PDB entry 8EEX | electron microscopy, 2.95 A resolution | chains A and C of the 3 polymer chains in the assembly

# Chain A
Protein: Cas7-11
From: Desulfonema ishimotonii
Reference sequence: A0A401FT36 (A0A401FT36_9DELT); residue numbers follow UniProt; this construct covers 1-1601
Chain sequence (1601 residues; each row starts with the number of its first residue):
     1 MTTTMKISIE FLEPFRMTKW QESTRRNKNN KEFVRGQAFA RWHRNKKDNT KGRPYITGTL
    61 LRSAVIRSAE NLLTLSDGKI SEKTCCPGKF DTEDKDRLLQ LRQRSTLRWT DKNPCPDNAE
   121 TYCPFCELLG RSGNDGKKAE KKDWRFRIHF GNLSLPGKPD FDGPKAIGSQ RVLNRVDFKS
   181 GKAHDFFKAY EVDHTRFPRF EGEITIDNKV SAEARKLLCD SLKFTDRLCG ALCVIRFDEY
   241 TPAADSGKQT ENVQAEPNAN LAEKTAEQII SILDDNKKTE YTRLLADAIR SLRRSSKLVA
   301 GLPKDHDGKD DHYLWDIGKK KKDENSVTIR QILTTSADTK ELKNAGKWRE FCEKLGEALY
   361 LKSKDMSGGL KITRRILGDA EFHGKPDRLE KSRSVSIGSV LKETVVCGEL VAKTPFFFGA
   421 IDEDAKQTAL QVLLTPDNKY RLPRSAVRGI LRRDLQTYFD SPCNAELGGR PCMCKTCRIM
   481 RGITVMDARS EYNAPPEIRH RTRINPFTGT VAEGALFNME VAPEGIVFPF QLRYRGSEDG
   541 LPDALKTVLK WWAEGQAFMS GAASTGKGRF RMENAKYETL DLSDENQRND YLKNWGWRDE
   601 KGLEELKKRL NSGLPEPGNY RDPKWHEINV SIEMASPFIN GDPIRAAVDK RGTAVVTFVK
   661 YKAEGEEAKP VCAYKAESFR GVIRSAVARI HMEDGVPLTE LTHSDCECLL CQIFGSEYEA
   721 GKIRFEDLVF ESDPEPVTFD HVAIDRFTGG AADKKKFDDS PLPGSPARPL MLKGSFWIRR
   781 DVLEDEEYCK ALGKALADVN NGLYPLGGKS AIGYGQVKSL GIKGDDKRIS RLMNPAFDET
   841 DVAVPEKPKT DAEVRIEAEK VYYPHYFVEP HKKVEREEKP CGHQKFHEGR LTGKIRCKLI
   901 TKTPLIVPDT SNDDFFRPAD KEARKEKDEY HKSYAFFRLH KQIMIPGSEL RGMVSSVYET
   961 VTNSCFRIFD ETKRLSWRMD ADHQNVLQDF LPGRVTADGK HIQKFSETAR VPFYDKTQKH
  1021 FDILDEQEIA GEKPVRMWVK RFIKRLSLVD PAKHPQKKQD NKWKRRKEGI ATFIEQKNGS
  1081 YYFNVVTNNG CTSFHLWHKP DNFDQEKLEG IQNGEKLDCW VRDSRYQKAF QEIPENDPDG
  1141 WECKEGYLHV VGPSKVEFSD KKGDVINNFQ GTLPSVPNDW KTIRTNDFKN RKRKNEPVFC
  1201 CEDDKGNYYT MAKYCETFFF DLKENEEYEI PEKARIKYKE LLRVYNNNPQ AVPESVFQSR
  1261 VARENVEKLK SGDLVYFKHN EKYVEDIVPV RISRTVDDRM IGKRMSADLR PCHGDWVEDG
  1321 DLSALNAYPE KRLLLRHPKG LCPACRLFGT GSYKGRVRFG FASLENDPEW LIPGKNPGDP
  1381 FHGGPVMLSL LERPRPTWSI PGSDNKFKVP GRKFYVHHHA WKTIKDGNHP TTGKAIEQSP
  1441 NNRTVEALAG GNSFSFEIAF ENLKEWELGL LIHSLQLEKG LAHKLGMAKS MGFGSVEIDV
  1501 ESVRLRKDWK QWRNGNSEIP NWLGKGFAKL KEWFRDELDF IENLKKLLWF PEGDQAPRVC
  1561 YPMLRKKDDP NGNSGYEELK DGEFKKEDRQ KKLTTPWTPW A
Unresolved in the structure: 135-142, 238-259, 320-326, 983-1229, 1253-1285
Sequence notes: engineered mutation Ala429 (Asp in A0A401FT36), Ala654 (Asp in A0A401FT36)
Bound ions: Zn2+ site 1: Cys86, Cys115, Cys123, Cys126; Zn2+ site 2: Cys463, Cys474, Cys477; Zn2+ site 3: His703, Cys706, Cys708, Cys711; Zn2+ site 4: Cys965, Cys1312, Cys1342, Cys1345
What the authors report for this chain:
  - mutagenesis - D429A/D654A: unchanged catalytic activity
  - mutagenesis - K182A/R375A/E717A/Y718A: decreased signaling
  - mutagenesis - K182A/R375A/E717A/Y718A: unchanged binding to Csx29

# Chain C
Molecule: crRNA
From: Desulfonema ishimotonii
Sequence (36 nucleotides; each row starts with the number of its first residue; note: 1 number in that range is skipped by the numbering (no residue carries it; nothing is unmodelled there); numbers below 1 keep their minus sign (U-15 is residue -15)):
   -15 UUGAUGUCAC GGAAC
     1 CUUUGUUGUC UUCGACAUGG G

# Chain A / chain C interface
Pairs across the interface - 250 pairs, chain A then chain C:
  Glu13(A) - C-6(C)  hydrogen bond to the base
  Arg16(A) - C-6(C)  salt bridge to the phosphate
  Arg35(A) - A-7(C)  hydrogen bond to the base
  Arg35(A) - G-4(C)  hydrogen bond to the base
  Gln37(A) - U-9(C)  base contact
  Ala38(A) - A-7(C)  sugar contact
  Phe39(A) - A-7(C)  sugar contact
  His43(A) - U-15(C)  sugar contact
  Arg53(A) - U-15(C)  hydrogen bond to the base
  Tyr55(A) - U-15(C)  stacking on the base
  Thr57(A) - U-14(C)  sugar contact
  Gly58(A) - U-14(C)  base contact
  Gly58(A) - A-12(C)  base contact
  Thr59(A) - U-14(C)  hydrogen bond to the sugar
  Thr59(A) - G-13(C)  sugar contact
  Thr59(A) - A-12(C)  hydrogen bond to the base
  Leu60(A) - U-9(C)  base contact
  Arg62(A) - A-12(C)  hydrogen bond to the sugar
  Arg62(A) - U-11(C)  phosphate contact
  Arg62(A) - G-10(C)  salt bridge to the phosphate
  Ser63(A) - U-9(C)  hydrogen bond to the phosphate
  Arg67(A) - C-8(C)  hydrogen bond to the phosphate
  Arg67(A) - A-7(C)  salt bridge to the phosphate
  Lys89(A) - U-11(C)  hydrogen bond to the sugar
  Phe90(A) - U-11(C)  base contact
  Phe90(A) - G-10(C)  base contact
  Asp91(A) - U-11(C)  hydrogen bond to the base
  Asp91(A) - G-10(C)  base contact
  Thr92(A) - U-11(C)  base contact
  Thr92(A) - G-10(C)  hydrogen bond to the base
  Lys95(A) - G-10(C)  base contact
  Leu98(A) - G-10(C)  base contact
  Gln100(A) - G-10(C)  hydrogen bond to the sugar
  Gln100(A) - U-9(C)  base contact
  Leu101(A) - G-10(C)  sugar contact
  Leu101(A) - U-9(C)  sugar contact
  Leu101(A) - C-8(C)  phosphate contact
  Arg102(A) - G-10(C)  hydrogen bond to the base
  Arg102(A) - U-9(C)  salt bridge to the phosphate
  Arg102(A) - C-8(C)  phosphate contact
  Gln103(A) - C-8(C)  hydrogen bond to the phosphate
  Gln103(A) - G-5(C)  hydrogen bond to the base
  Arg104(A) - C-8(C)  sugar contact
  Leu129(A) - U-11(C)  sugar contact
  Arg131(A) - U-11(C)  sugar contact
  Trp144(A) - A-12(C)  hydrogen bond to the sugar
  Trp144(A) - U-11(C)  phosphate contact
  Phe146(A) - G-13(C)  base contact
  Phe146(A) - A-12(C)  sugar contact
  Ile148(A) - A-12(C)  base contact
  His149(A) - U-14(C)  hydrogen bond to the base
  His149(A) - G-13(C)  base contact
  His149(A) - A-12(C)  base contact
  Phe150(A) - U-14(C)  hydrogen bond to the base
  Phe150(A) - A-12(C)  hydrogen bond to the base
  Gly151(A) - U-14(C)  base contact
  Asn152(A) - U-15(C)  hydrogen bond to the base
  Asn152(A) - U-14(C)  hydrogen bond to the sugar
  Ser154(A) - U-15(C)  hydrogen bond to the base
  Lys158(A) - U-15(C)  base contact
  Arg171(A) - A-2(C)  salt bridge to the phosphate
  Val172(A) - A-2(C)  sugar contact
  Leu173(A) - A-2(C)  phosphate contact
  Asn174(A) - G-4(C)  hydrogen bond to the sugar
  Asn174(A) - A-3(C)  sugar contact
  Asn174(A) - A-2(C)  hydrogen bond to the phosphate
  Asn174(A) - C-1(C)  hydrogen bond to the sugar
  Arg175(A) - G-4(C)  base contact
  Arg175(A) - A-3(C)  phosphate contact
  Val176(A) - A-3(C)  hydrogen bond to the phosphate
  Gly181(A) - C-1(C)  hydrogen bond to the sugar
  Gly181(A) - C1(C)  sugar contact
  Lys182(A) - C-1(C)  base contact
  Lys182(A) - C1(C)  base contact
  Ala183(A) - C-1(C)  hydrogen bond to the base
  Asp185(A) - G-4(C)  hydrogen bond to the base
  Phe186(A) - G-4(C)  base contact
  Phe186(A) - A-2(C)  base contact
  Phe187(A) - G-4(C)  base contact
  Arg227(A) - C-6(C)  hydrogen bond to the sugar
  Gly230(A) - C-6(C)  phosphate contact
  Leu232(A) - C-6(C)  base contact
  Gly378(A) - A-2(C)  hydrogen bond to the base
  Phe382(A) - G-4(C)  hydrogen bond to the base
  His383(A) - G-4(C)  base contact
  Gly384(A) - A-7(C)  hydrogen bond to the base
  Gly384(A) - G-4(C)  hydrogen bond to the base
  Pro386(A) - A-7(C)  base contact
  Ser392(A) - G-10(C)  base contact
  Phe417(A) - C-1(C)  phosphate contact
  Gly419(A) - A-2(C)  hydrogen bond to the sugar
  Gly419(A) - C-1(C)  hydrogen bond to the phosphate
  Arg444(A) - C-6(C)  salt bridge to the phosphate
  Ser445(A) - A-3(C)  sugar contact
  Ser445(A) - A-2(C)  hydrogen bond to the phosphate
  Ala446(A) - A-3(C)  phosphate contact
  Ala446(A) - A-2(C)  phosphate contact
  Arg448(A) - C-6(C)  hydrogen bond to the base
  Arg448(A) - G-5(C)  salt bridge to the phosphate
  Arg448(A) - G-4(C)  salt bridge to the phosphate
  Gly449(A) - A-3(C)  sugar contact
  Ile450(A) - A-3(C)  base contact
  Arg452(A) - G-4(C)  salt bridge to the phosphate
  Arg452(A) - A-3(C)  salt bridge to the phosphate
  Arg453(A) - A-3(C)  base contact
  Leu467(A) - G-5(C)  base contact
  Leu467(A) - G-4(C)  base contact
  Gly468(A) - G-5(C)  hydrogen bond to the base
  Gly469(A) - C-8(C)  hydrogen bond to the base
  Pro471(A) - C-8(C)  base contact
  Arg481(A) - G-5(C)  phosphate contact
  Ile483(A) - C-6(C)  base contact
  Thr484(A) - C-6(C)  base contact
  Val485(A) - C-6(C)  hydrogen bond to the base
  His500(A) - G5(C)  base contact
  Arg501(A) - U3(C)  salt bridge to the phosphate
  Arg501(A) - G5(C)  phosphate contact
  Thr502(A) - U3(C)  hydrogen bond to the sugar
  Thr502(A) - U4(C)  sugar contact
  Thr502(A) - G5(C)  hydrogen bond to the phosphate
  Arg503(A) - U3(C)  phosphate contact
  Arg503(A) - U4(C)  phosphate contact
  Ile504(A) - U4(C)  hydrogen bond to the phosphate
  Ile504(A) - U6(C)  sugar contact
  Gly509(A) - U6(C)  hydrogen bond to the sugar
  Gly509(A) - U7(C)  sugar contact
  Thr510(A) - U7(C)  sugar contact
  Val511(A) - U6(C)  base contact
  Leu516(A) - G5(C)  base contact
  Phe517(A) - U3(C)  base contact
  Ser560(A) - A-3(C)  base contact
  Gly561(A) - C-1(C)  phosphate contact
  Gly561(A) - C1(C)  phosphate contact
  Ala562(A) - C1(C)  hydrogen bond to the phosphate
  Ala563(A) - C1(C)  phosphate contact
  Ser564(A) - U2(C)  hydrogen bond to the phosphate
  Asn640(A) - U6(C)  hydrogen bond to the phosphate
  Gly641(A) - G5(C)  sugar contact
  Gly641(A) - U6(C)  hydrogen bond to the phosphate
  Pro643(A) - G5(C)  base contact
  Lys675(A) - G5(C)  salt bridge to the phosphate
  Glu677(A) - G5(C)  phosphate contact
  Ser678(A) - U4(C)  hydrogen bond to the phosphate
  Ser678(A) - G5(C)  hydrogen bond to the phosphate
  Arg680(A) - U3(C)  salt bridge to the phosphate
  Gly681(A) - U4(C)  sugar contact
  Val682(A) - U4(C)  base contact
  Arg684(A) - U4(C)  salt bridge to the phosphate
  Phe714(A) - U2(C)  phosphate contact
  Gly715(A) - U2(C)  sugar contact
  Ser716(A) - C1(C)  hydrogen bond to the sugar
  Ser716(A) - U2(C)  sugar contact
  Glu717(A) - C1(C)  base contact
  Glu717(A) - U2(C)  hydrogen bond to the sugar
  Glu719(A) - C1(C)  hydrogen bond to the sugar
  Ala720(A) - C1(C)  phosphate contact
  Ala720(A) - U2(C)  phosphate contact
  Gly721(A) - U2(C)  hydrogen bond to the phosphate
  Asp740(A) - U11(C)  base contact
  His741(A) - U11(C)  salt bridge to the phosphate
  Val742(A) - U9(C)  sugar contact
  Val742(A) - C10(C)  sugar contact
  Val742(A) - U11(C)  hydrogen bond to the phosphate
  Ala743(A) - U9(C)  phosphate contact
  Ala743(A) - C10(C)  phosphate contact
  Ile744(A) - C10(C)  hydrogen bond to the phosphate
  Ile744(A) - U12(C)  sugar contact
  Arg746(A) - C10(C)  salt bridge to the phosphate
  Gly749(A) - U12(C)  hydrogen bond to the sugar
  Gly749(A) - C13(C)  sugar contact
  Gly750(A) - U12(C)  base contact
  Ala751(A) - U12(C)  hydrogen bond to the base
  Lys754(A) - U9(C)  base contact
  Phe757(A) - U9(C)  stacking on the base
  Gly808(A) - U6(C)  phosphate contact
  Gly808(A) - U7(C)  phosphate contact
  Lys809(A) - U7(C)  hydrogen bond to the phosphate
  Ser810(A) - U7(C)  phosphate contact
  Ala811(A) - G8(C)  phosphate contact
  Tyr863(A) - A15(C)  hydrogen bond to the phosphate
  His865(A) - A15(C)  phosphate contact
  Pro908(A) - U11(C)  sugar contact
  Pro908(A) - U12(C)  phosphate contact
  Thr910(A) - U11(C)  hydrogen bond to the base
  Ser948(A) - C10(C)  sugar contact
  Ser948(A) - U11(C)  hydrogen bond to the phosphate
  Glu949(A) - C10(C)  hydrogen bond to the sugar
  Glu949(A) - U11(C)  phosphate contact
  Glu949(A) - U12(C)  phosphate contact
  Arg951(A) - G8(C)  phosphate contact
  Arg951(A) - U9(C)  salt bridge to the phosphate
  Gly952(A) - C10(C)  sugar contact
  Arg967(A) - G8(C)  hydrogen bond to the phosphate
  Arg967(A) - U9(C)  salt bridge to the phosphate
  Ile968(A) - U9(C)  sugar contact
  Arg978(A) - A17(C)  phosphate contact
  Arg978(A) - U18(C)  salt bridge to the phosphate
  Arg978(A) - G19(C)  salt bridge to the phosphate
  Tyr1245(A) - U18(C)  phosphate contact
  Tyr1245(A) - G19(C)  hydrogen bond to the phosphate
  Asn1248(A) - A17(C)  hydrogen bond to the phosphate
  Asn1248(A) - U18(C)  hydrogen bond to the phosphate
  Gln1250(A) - C16(C)  hydrogen bond to the sugar
  Gln1250(A) - A17(C)  sugar contact
  Val1290(A) - G19(C)  sugar contact
  Val1290(A) - G20(C)  phosphate contact
  Arg1291(A) - G20(C)  hydrogen bond to the phosphate
  Ile1292(A) - G19(C)  hydrogen bond to the sugar
  Ile1292(A) - G20(C)  base contact
  Arg1294(A) - A17(C)  salt bridge to the phosphate
  Arg1294(A) - U18(C)  salt bridge to the phosphate
  Phe1348(A) - G8(C)  sugar contact
  Gly1349(A) - G8(C)  sugar contact
  Thr1350(A) - U7(C)  hydrogen bond to the sugar
  Thr1350(A) - G8(C)  sugar contact
  Gly1351(A) - U7(C)  base contact
  Gly1351(A) - G8(C)  hydrogen bond to the sugar
  Tyr1353(A) - U7(C)  sugar contact
  Lys1354(A) - U7(C)  phosphate contact
  Gly1355(A) - U7(C)  phosphate contact
  Gly1355(A) - G8(C)  hydrogen bond to the phosphate
  Leu1390(A) - G14(C)  base contact
  Leu1391(A) - C13(C)  sugar contact
  Glu1392(A) - C13(C)  hydrogen bond to the sugar
  Glu1392(A) - G14(C)  sugar contact
  Arg1393(A) - C13(C)  hydrogen bond to the base
  Arg1393(A) - G14(C)  sugar contact
  Pro1394(A) - C13(C)  phosphate contact
  Arg1395(A) - A15(C)  phosphate contact
  Arg1395(A) - C16(C)  hydrogen bond to the sugar
  Thr1397(A) - C16(C)  hydrogen bond to the phosphate
  Trp1398(A) - A15(C)  phosphate contact
  Trp1398(A) - C16(C)  hydrogen bond to the phosphate
  Lys1413(A) - G14(C)  salt bridge to the phosphate
  Tyr1415(A) - C13(C)  sugar contact
  Tyr1415(A) - G14(C)  hydrogen bond to the phosphate
  Gly1486(A) - U12(C)  sugar contact
  Met1487(A) - U12(C)  phosphate contact
  Met1487(A) - C13(C)  phosphate contact
  Ala1488(A) - C13(C)  hydrogen bond to the phosphate
  Lys1489(A) - U12(C)  hydrogen bond to the phosphate
  Lys1489(A) - C13(C)  salt bridge to the phosphate
  Ser1490(A) - G14(C)  phosphate contact
  Tyr1561(A) - G14(C)  hydrogen bond to the phosphate
  Tyr1561(A) - A15(C)  phosphate contact
  Leu1564(A) - C16(C)  base contact
  Arg1565(A) - C16(C)  base contact
  Tyr1576(A) - G14(C)  hydrogen bond to the sugar
  Tyr1576(A) - A15(C)  base contact
  Lys1580(A) - C16(C)  salt bridge to the phosphate
Other interface residues (no listed pair), chain A (190 interface residues in all): Arg41, Pro54, Gly130, Asn134, Arg375, Phe418, Glu466, Arg470, Met480, Asp642, Ser685, Tyr718, Thr748, Lys756, Gly807, Met953, Ser956, Ala981, Ala1251, Ser1293, Leu1485

# In short
Chain A and chain C form an interface of 190 and 35 residues respectively, with 85 hydrogen bonds, 25 salt
bridges and 2 aromatic stacking contacts. Among the polar pairs are Glu13(A)-C-6(C), Arg35(A)-A-7(C) and
Arg35(A)-G-4(C). The paper reports that K182A/R375A/E717A/Y718A of chain A reduce signaling; D429A/D654A of
chain A leave catalytic activity unchanged.
Chain A is Cas7-11 and chain C is crRNA, both from Desulfonema ishimotonii; the structure, Cas7-11 in complex
with Csx29, was determined by electron microscopy together with 8EEY from the same study.
